PDB entry 7JZW | electron microscopy, 3.20 A resolution | chains B and I of the 11 polymer chains in the assembly

[Chain B]
Name: CRISPR type I-F/YPEST-associated protein Csy2
Source organism: Pseudomonas aeruginosa
UniProtKB: B3G161 (B3G161_PSEAI); residues 1-327 here = UniProt positions 1-327
Chain sequence (329 residues; numbered -1 to 327; the number before each row is that of its first residue; numbers below 1 keep their minus sign (Met-1 is residue -1)):
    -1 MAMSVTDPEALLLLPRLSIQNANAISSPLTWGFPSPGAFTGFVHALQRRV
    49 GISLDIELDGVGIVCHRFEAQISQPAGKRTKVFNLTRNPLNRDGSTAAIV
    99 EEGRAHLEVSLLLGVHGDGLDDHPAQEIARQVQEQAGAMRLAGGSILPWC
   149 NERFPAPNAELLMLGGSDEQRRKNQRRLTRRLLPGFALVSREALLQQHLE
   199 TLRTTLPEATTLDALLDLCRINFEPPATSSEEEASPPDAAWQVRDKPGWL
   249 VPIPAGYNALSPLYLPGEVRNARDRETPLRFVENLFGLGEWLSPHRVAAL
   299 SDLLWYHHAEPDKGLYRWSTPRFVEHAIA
Disordered / not traced: -1 to 2, 225-238, 323-327
Sequence notes: expression tag (-1 to 0)

[Chain I]
Name: CRISPR type I-F/YPEST-associated protein Csy3
Source organism: Pseudomonas aeruginosa
UniProtKB: A0A444M080 (A0A444M080_PSEAI); residues 20-361 here correspond to UniProt positions 1-342 (UniProt number = residue number - 19)
Chain sequence (344 residues; row label = number of the first residue in the row):
    18 MAMSKPILSTASVLAFERKLDPSDALMSAGAWAQRDASQEWPAVTVREKS
    68 VRGTISNRLKTKDRDPAKLDASIQSPNLQTVDVANLPSDADTLKVRFTLR
   118 VLGGAGTPSACNDAAYRDKLLQTVATYVNDQGFAELARRYAHNLANARFL
   168 WRNRVGAEAVEVRINHIRQGEVARAWRFDALAIGLRDFKADAELDALAEL
   218 IASGLSGSGHVLLEVVAFARIGDGQEVFPSQELILDKGDKKGQKSKTLYS
   268 VRDAAAIHSQKIGNALRTIDTWYPDEDGLGPIAVEPYGSVTSQGKAYRQP
   318 KQKLDFYTLLDNWVLRDEAPAVEQQHYVIANLIRGGVFGEAEEK
Disordered / not traced: 18-23, 359-361
Sequence notes: expression tag (18-19)

[How chain B and chain I interact]
Pairs across the interface (81):
  Gln18(B) - Pro39(I)  hydrogen bond (side chain-backbone)
  Gln18(B) - Ser40(I)
  Gln18(B) - Asp41(I)
  Gln18(B) - Ser276(I)  hydrogen bond
  Asn19(B) - Ser276(I)
  Arg65(B) - Arg269(I)
  Glu67(B) - Ser267(I)
  Glu67(B) - Val268(I)
  Gln69(B) - Tyr266(I)
  Ser71(B) - Ile251(I)
  Pro73(B) - Asp253(I)
  Pro73(B) - Lys254(I)
  Ala74(B) - Lys254(I)  hydrogen bond (backbone-backbone)
  Ala74(B) - Gly255(I)
  Ala74(B) - Asp256(I)  hydrogen bond (backbone-backbone)
  Ala74(B) - Gly259(I)
  Ala74(B) - Gln260(I)
  Lys76(B) - Asp253(I)  salt bridge
  Lys76(B) - Gly255(I)
  Val80(B) - Leu252(I)
  Val80(B) - Asp253(I)
  Asn82(B) - Glu249(I)  hydrogen bond
  Asn82(B) - Leu250(I)
  Asn82(B) - Ile251(I)
  Leu83(B) - Leu250(I)  hydrogen bond (backbone-backbone)
  Leu83(B) - Leu252(I)  hydrophobic
  Thr84(B) - Leu250(I)
  Thr84(B) - Gln277(I)
  Arg85(B) - Leu250(I)
  Pro87(B) - Arg351(I)
  Leu88(B) - Ser306(I)
  Leu88(B) - Val307(I)
  Leu88(B) - Thr308(I)
  Leu88(B) - Gly311(I)
  Asn89(B) - Ala313(I)
  Arg90(B) - Tyr304(I)
  Arg90(B) - Ala313(I)
  Arg90(B) - Gln316(I)  hydrogen bond (backbone-side chain)
  Arg90(B) - Pro317(I)
  Gly92(B) - Gly311(I)
  Ile97(B) - Leu252(I)  hydrophobic
  Arg102(B) - Gln277(I)  hydrogen bond
  His104(B) - Asp41(I)  salt bridge
  His104(B) - Tyr266(I)  hydrogen bond
  Gly135(B) - Arg117(I)  hydrogen bond (backbone-side chain)
  Ala136(B) - Leu119(I)  hydrophobic
  Met137(B) - Arg117(I)  hydrogen bond (backbone-side chain)
  Arg138(B) - Glu34(I)  salt bridge
  Arg138(B) - Arg35(I)
  Arg138(B) - Asp38(I)  salt bridge
  Ser143(B) - Arg35(I)
  Ser143(B) - Asp38(I)  hydrogen bond
  Ser143(B) - Arg117(I)
  Ile144(B) - Arg117(I)  hydrogen bond (backbone-side chain)
  Pro146(B) - Thr115(I)
  Pro146(B) - Arg117(I)
  Pro146(B) - Leu229(I)  hydrophobic
  Cys148(B) - Arg113(I)  hydrogen bond (backbone-side chain)
  Cys148(B) - Thr115(I)
  Cys148(B) - Ile184(I)  hydrophobic
  Cys148(B) - Leu229(I)  hydrophobic
  Cys148(B) - Glu231(I)
  Asn149(B) - Arg113(I)
  Asn149(B) - Asn182(I)
  Asn149(B) - Ile184(I)
  Asn149(B) - Val189(I)
  Asn149(B) - Glu231(I)  hydrogen bond
  Arg268(B) - Ala358(I)  hydrogen bond (side chain-backbone)
  Asn269(B) - Ser29(I)  hydrogen bond
  Asn269(B) - Val30(I)
  Asn269(B) - Glu357(I)  hydrogen bond (side chain-backbone)
  Asn269(B) - Ala358(I)
  Ala270(B) - Val30(I)
  Ala270(B) - Asn129(I)  hydrogen bond (backbone-side chain)
  Arg271(B) - Ser126(I)
  Arg271(B) - Cys128(I)
  Arg271(B) - Asn129(I)  hydrogen bond (backbone-side chain)
  Asp272(B) - Asn129(I)
  Arg273(B) - Ser29(I)  hydrogen bond
  Arg273(B) - Asn129(I)
  Arg273(B) - Asp130(I)  salt bridge
Also at the interface, not in a pair above, chain B (45 interface residues in all): Gly75, Phe81, Asn86, Glu106, Glu132, Leu145, Glu150, Arg151
Also at the interface, not in a pair above, chain I (53 interface residues in all): Glu57, Gln186, His227, Glu302, Lys312

[In short]
Chain B and chain I form an interface of 45 and 53 residues respectively; the contacts include 21 hydrogen
bonds and 5 salt bridges. Polar contacts include Lys76(B)-Asp253(I), His104(B)-Asp41(I) and
Arg138(B)-Glu34(I).
Chain B is CRISPR type I-F/YPEST-associated protein Csy2 and chain I is CRISPR type I-F/YPEST-associated
protein Csy3, both from Pseudomonas aeruginosa; the structure, Cryo-EM structure of CRISPR-Cas surveillance
complex with AcrIF4, was determined by electron microscopy (same publication as 7JZX and 7JZZ).
